Entry 8XOP (electron microscopy, 2.80 A resolution); this record covers chains C and K of the 28 polymer chains in the assembly.

[Chain C]
Molecule: ATP-dependent Clp protease proteolytic subunit
From: Streptomyces hawaiiensis
Notes: EC 3.4.21.92
UniProtKB: A0A5B9BGY8 (A0A5B9BGY8_9ACTN); residues 31-219 here = UniProt positions 31-219
Sequence (210 residues; each row starts with the number of its first residue):
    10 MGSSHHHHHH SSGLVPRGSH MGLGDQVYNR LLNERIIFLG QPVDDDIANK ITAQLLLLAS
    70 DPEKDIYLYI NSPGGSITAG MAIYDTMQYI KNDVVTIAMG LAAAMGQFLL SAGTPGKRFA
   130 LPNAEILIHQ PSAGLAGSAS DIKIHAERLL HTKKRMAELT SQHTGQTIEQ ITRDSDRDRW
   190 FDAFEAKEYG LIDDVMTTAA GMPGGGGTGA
Unresolved in the structure: 10-30, 209-219
Construct notes: initiating methionine (10); expression tag (11-30); engineered mutation Ala113 (Ser in A0A5B9BGY8)
Reported in the primary citation:
  - binding site for ADEP1: Tyr76, Tyr78
  - binding site for ADEP1: Tyr98
  - mutagenesis - S113A: decreased catalytic activity

[Chain K]
Molecule: ATP-dependent Clp protease proteolytic subunit
From: Streptomyces hawaiiensis
Notes: EC 3.4.21.92
UniProtKB: A0A5B9BIX9 (A0A5B9BIX9_9ACTN); residues 52-235 here = UniProt positions 52-235
Sequence (220 residues; numbered 16 to 235; the number before each row is that of its first residue):
    16 MGSSHHHHHH SSGLVPRGSH MASMTGGQQM GRGSEYDPYA KLFEERVIFL GVQIDDASAN
    76 DVMAQLLCLE SMDPDRDISV YINSPGGSFT ALTAIYDTMQ YVKPDVQTVC MGQAAAAAAV
   136 LLAAGTPGKR MALPNARVLI HQPYSETGRG QVSDLEIAAN EILRMRSQLE DMLAKHSTTP
   196 VEKIREDIER DKILTAEDAL SYGLIDQVIS TRKMDNSSLR
Unresolved in the structure: 16-50, 227-235
Construct notes: initiating methionine (16); expression tag (17-51); engineered mutation Ala131 (Ser in A0A5B9BIX9)
Reported in the primary citation:
  - binding site for ADEP1: Ser94, Tyr96
  - binding site for ADEP1: Tyr116
  - mutagenesis - S131A: decreased catalytic activity

[How chain C and chain K interact]
Contacting residue pairs (32):
  Gln139(C) with Gln166(K), hydrogen bond; Val167(K); Ser168(K)
  Pro140(C) with Val167(K)
  Ser141(C) with Arg164(K); Gly165(K)
  Ala142(C) with Arg164(K); Gly165(K), hydrogen bond (backbone-backbone); Leu170(K)
  Gly143(C) with Arg164(K)
  Leu144(C) with Glu161(K); Thr162(K), hydrogen bond (backbone-backbone); Leu170(K), hydrophobic
  Ala145(C) with Glu161(K)
  Gly146(C) with Tyr159(K); Ser160(K)
  Ser147(C) with Gln157(K), hydrogen bond; Pro158(K); Tyr159(K)
  Ala148(C) with Gln157(K); Pro158(K), hydrogen bond (backbone-backbone); Leu178(K)
  Ser149(C) with Gln157(K), hydrogen bond; Arg181(K), hydrogen bond
  Ile151(C) with Ser160(K); Thr162(K)
  Lys152(C) with Leu178(K)
  Leu158(C) with Val167(K), hydrophobic; Leu170(K), hydrophobic
  Lys162(C) with Val167(K); Ser168(K)
  Asp185(C) with Gln166(K), hydrogen bond (backbone-side chain)
Other interface residues (no listed pair), chain C (19 interface residues in all): Ala155, Leu159, Arg186
Other interface residues (no listed pair), chain K (18 interface residues in all): Gly163, Glu171, Ala174, Ile177

[Summary]
19 residues of chain C face 18 of chain K across their interface; the contacts include 8 hydrogen bonds. Polar
pairs include Gln139(C)-Gln166(K), Ser147(C)-Gln157(K) and Ser149(C)-Gln157(K). From the paper: a binding site
for ADEP1 at Tyr76(C), Tyr78(C) and Ser94(K) among others; S113A of chain C reduces catalytic activity.
Here chain C is ATP-dependent Clp protease proteolytic subunit and chain K is ATP-dependent Clp protease
proteolytic subunit, both from Streptomyces hawaiiensis. Entry 8XOP (Cryo-EM structure of ClpP1P2 in complex
with ADEP1 from Streptomyces hawaiiensis) was determined by electron microscopy, deposited together with 8XN4,
8XON and 8XOO.
